7EAN - chains A and L of the 3 polymer chains in the assembly; structure by X-ray diffraction, 1.91 A resolution.

== Chain A ==
Protein: Spike protein S1
Organism: Severe acute respiratory syndrome coronavirus 2
UniProt: P0DTC2 (SPIKE_SARS2); numbering as in UniProt (aligned over 319-541)
Sequence (223 residues; each row starts with the number of its first residue):
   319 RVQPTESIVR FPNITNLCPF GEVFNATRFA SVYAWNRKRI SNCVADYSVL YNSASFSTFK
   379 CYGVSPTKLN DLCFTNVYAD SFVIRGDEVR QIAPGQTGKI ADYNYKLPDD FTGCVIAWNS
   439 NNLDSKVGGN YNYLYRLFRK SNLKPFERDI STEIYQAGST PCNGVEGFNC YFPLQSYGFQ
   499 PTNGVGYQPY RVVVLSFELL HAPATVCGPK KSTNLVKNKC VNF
Unresolved in the structure: 319-332, 528-541
UniProt features mapped onto this chain:
  - region: Arg403 to Asp405 (Integrin-binding motif), Asn448 to Phe456 (Immunodominant HLA epitope recognized by the CD8+)
  - glycosylation: Thr323 (O-linked (GalNAc) threonine), Ser325 (O-linked (HexNAc...) serine), Asn331 (N-linked (GlcNAc...) (complex) asparagine), Asn343 (N-linked (GlcNAc...) (complex) asparagine)
  - natural variant: Gly339 (G339D: In strain: Omicron/BA.1, Omicron/BA.2 and 4 more; G339H: In strain: Omicron/BA.2.75, Omicron/XBB.1.5 and 1 more), Arg346 (R346K: In strain: Mu/B.1.621; R346T: In strain: Omicron/BQ.1.1, Omicron/XBB.1.5 and 1 more), Leu368 (L368I: In strain: Omicron/XBB.1.5, Omicron/EG.5.1), Ser371 (S371F: In strain: Omicron/BA.2, Omicron/BA.2.12.1 and 6 more; S371L: In strain: Omicron/BA.1), Ser373 (S373P: In strain: Omicron/BA.1, Omicron/BA.2 and 7 more), Ser375 (S375F: In strain: Omicron/BA.1, Omicron/BA.2 and 7 more), Thr376 (T376A: In strain: Omicron/BA.2, Omicron/BA.2.12.1 and 5 more), Asp405 (D405N: In strain: Omicron/BA.2, Omicron/BA.2.12.1 and 6 more), Arg408 (R408S: In strain: Omicron/BA.2, Omicron/BA.2.12.1 and 6 more), Lys417 (K417N: In strain: Beta/B.1.351, Omicron/BA.1 and 8 more; K417T: In strain: Gamma/P.1), Asn440 (N440K: In strain: Omicron/BA.1, Omicron/BA.2 and 7 more), Lys444 (K444T: In strain: Omicron/BQ.1.1), 16 further natural variant entries in UniProt
  - mutagenesis: Asn331 (N331Q: Reduced viral infectivity), Asn343 (N343Q: Reduced viral infectivity), Leu452 (L452R: Increased resistance to neutralizing antibodies. Decreases HLA binding to NF9 epitope. Increased binding affinity to human ACE2), Tyr453 (Y453F: Decreased HLA binding to NF9 epitope. Increased binding affinity to human ACE2), Ala475 (A475V: Increased resistance to neutralizing antibodies), Val483 (V483A: Increased resistance to neutralizing antibodies), Glu484 (E484D: Increased replication in human TMEM106B overexpressing cells), Phe490 (F490L: Increased resistance to neutralizing antibodies and human covalescent sera neutralization), Gln493 (Q493N: Reduced host ACE2-binding affinity in vitro; Q493Y: Reduced host ACE2-binding affinity in vitro), Asn501 (N501T: Reduced host ACE2-binding affinity in vitro; N501Y: Increased binding affinity to human ACE2), His519 (H519P: Increased resistance to human covalescent sera neutralization)
Disulfides: Cys336-Cys361, Cys379-Cys432, Cys391-Cys525, Cys480-Cys488
Covalently attached groups: N-acetylglucosamine (NAG) linked to Asn343

== Chain L ==
Protein: Light chain of SARS-CoV-2 cross-neutralizing mAb 6D6
Organism: Mus musculus
Sequence (210 residues; numbered 1 to 210; the number before each row is that of its first residue):
     1 DIVMTQSQKF MSTSVGDRVS VTCKASQNVG THVAWYQQKP GQSPKALIYS ASYRYSGVPD
    61 RFTGSGVGTD FTLTITNVQS EDLAEYFCQQ YNSYFTFGSG TKLEIKRADA APTVSIFPPS
   121 SEQLTSGGAS VVCFLNNFYP KDINVKWKID GSERQNGVLN SWTDQDSKDS TYSMSSTLTL
   181 TKDEYERHNS YTCEATHKTS TSPIVKSFNR
Disulfides: Cys23-Cys88, Cys133-Cys193

== Chain A / chain L interface ==
Pairs across the interface (18):
  Arg357(A) - His32(L)
  Arg357(A) - Asn92(L)  hydrogen bond
  Tyr396(A) - His32(L)  hydrogen bond
  Arg457(A) - Ser56(L)  hydrogen bond
  Ser459(A) - Ser56(L)  hydrogen bond
  Asn460(A) - Ser56(L)
  Lys462(A) - Tyr49(L)
  Lys462(A) - Arg54(L)
  Lys462(A) - Ser56(L)
  Pro463(A) - Tyr49(L)  hydrogen bond (backbone-side chain)
  Phe464(A) - Tyr49(L)
  Glu465(A) - Tyr49(L)  hydrogen bond (backbone-side chain)
  Glu465(A) - Tyr55(L)
  Glu465(A) - Ser56(L)  hydrogen bond
  Glu516(A) - Thr31(L)  hydrogen bond
  Leu518(A) - Gly30(L)
  Leu518(A) - Val67(L)  hydrophobic
  Ala520(A) - Asn28(L)
Interface residues without a listed pair, chain A (15 interface residues in all): Asn394, Pro426, Leu461
Interface residues without a listed pair, chain L (11 interface residues in all): Tyr53
Interface features reported in the paper:
  - epitope / paratope residues, chain A: Arg357(A), Arg457(A), Asn460(A), Pro463(A), Glu465(A)

== Summary ==
The interface between chain A and chain L involves 15 residues on one side and 11 on the other, with 8
hydrogen bonds. Polar contacts include Arg357(A)-Asn92(L), Tyr396(A)-His32(L) and Arg457(A)-Ser56(L).
N-acetylglucosamine is covalently linked to Asn343(A). From UniProt: 11 mutagenesis sites on chain A. The
paper reports epitope/paratope residues Arg357(A), Arg457(A) and Asn460(A) among others.
Here chain A is Spike protein S1 (Severe acute respiratory syndrome coronavirus 2) and chain L is Light chain
of SARS-CoV-2 cross-neutralizing mAb 6D6 (Mus musculus). Entry 7EAN (immune complex of SARS-CoV-2 RBD and
cross-neutralizing antibody 6D6) was determined by X-ray diffraction, deposited together with 7EAM.
